7O0U - chains M and ak of the 86 polymer chains in the assembly; structure by electron microscopy, 2.35 A resolution.

== Chain M ==
Name: RC-M
From: Gemmatimonas phototrophica
Chain sequence (367 residues; numbered 1 to 367; the number before each row is that of its first residue):
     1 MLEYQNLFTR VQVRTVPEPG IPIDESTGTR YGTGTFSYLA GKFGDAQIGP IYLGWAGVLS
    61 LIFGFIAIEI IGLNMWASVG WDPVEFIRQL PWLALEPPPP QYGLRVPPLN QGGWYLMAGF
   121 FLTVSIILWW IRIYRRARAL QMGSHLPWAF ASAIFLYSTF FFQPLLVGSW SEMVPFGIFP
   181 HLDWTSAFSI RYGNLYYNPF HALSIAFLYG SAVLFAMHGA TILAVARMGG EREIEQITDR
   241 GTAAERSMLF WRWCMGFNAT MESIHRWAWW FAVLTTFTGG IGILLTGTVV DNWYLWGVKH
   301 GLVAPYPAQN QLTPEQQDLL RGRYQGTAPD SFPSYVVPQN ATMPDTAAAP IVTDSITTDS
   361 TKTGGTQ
Disordered / not traced: 22-35, 338-367
Modified positions: M1 (N-formylmethionine; FME)
Glycans and other covalent adducts: alpha-D-mannopyranose (MAN) linked to S331
Metal / ion sites: Fe ion: H218, E233, H265 (shared with 2 residues of chain L)
Ligand contacts:
  - 0V9 ((19R,22S)-25-amino-22-hydroxy-22-oxido-16-oxo-17,21,23-trioxa-22lambda~5~-phosphapentacosan-19-yl (9Z)-hexadec-9-enoate), molecule 1: L104, F120, T123, V124, I127, F155, F161, F162, L165, L166, G168, L284
  - 0V9, molecule 2: F277, I281, L285, V289
  - bacteriochlorophyll a (BCL), molecule 1: I68, I71, L122, I126, F150, A153, I154, L156, Y157, F160, F176, W184, T185, S186, F188, S189, N194, L195, Y196, H201, S204, I205, L208, Y209, T275, T276, G279, G280, G282, I283
  - bacteriochlorophyll a (BCL), molecule 2: I68, Y157, F160, V174, I178, H181, L182, W184, T185
  - bacteriochlorophyll a (BCL), molecule 3: T185, S186, Y196, Y209
  - bacteriochlorophyll a (BCL), molecule 4: Y196, A202, I205, A206, Y209, G210, V213, F271
  - bacteriopheophytin a (BPH), molecule 1: V58, S60, L61, I62, G64, F65, I68, L122, S125, I126, W129, I133, L146, A149, F150, A153, A272, V273, T276
  - bacteriopheophytin a (BPH), molecule 2: Y209, A212, V213, A216, M217, W251, C254, M255
  - tetramyristoyl-cardiolipin (CD4; (2R,5R,11R,14R)-5,8,11-trihydroxy-5,11-dioxido-17-oxo-2,14-bis(tetradecanoyloxy)-4,6,10,12,16-pentaoxa-5,11-diphosphatriacont-1-yl tetradecanoate), molecule 1: W55, F120, V124, I127, L128, W130, I131, Y134, R135, F162
  - tetramyristoyl-cardiolipin (CD4), molecule 2: R138, G143, S144, H145, W148, A151, S152, F155, R266, W269, W270, V273, F277
  - tetramyristoyl-cardiolipin (CD4), molecule 3: A206, F207, R252, M255, G256, F257, W267, F271
  - spirilloxanthin (CRT): I68, E69, I71, G72, L73, M75, W76, F86, Y115, L116, G119, F120, T123, Y157, F160, F161, W170, M173, V174, P175, F176, G177, I178, H181
  - alpha-D-mannopyranose / alpha-L-rhamnopyranose / V75: T327, A328, P329, D330, P333, S334, Y335
  - menaquinone 8 (MQ8), molecule 1: P83, V84, I87
  - menaquinone 8 (MQ8), molecule 2: V213, L214, M217, H218, T221, S247, M248, W251, M255, F257, N258, A259, T260, M261, I264, W267, F271
  - phosphatidylglycerol (PGW; (1R)-2-{[(S)-{[(2S)-2,3-dihydroxypropyl]oxy}(hydroxy)phosphoryl]oxy}-1-[(hexadecanoyloxy)methyl]ethyl (9Z)-octadec-9-enoate): P199, A202, L203, W296, H300, G301, L302
From the paper describing this entry:
  - post-translational modification sites: S331

== Chain ak ==
Name: LHC domain-containing protein
From: Gemmatimonas phototrophica
UniProtKB: A0A143BHS7 (A0A143BHS7_9BACT); numbering as in UniProt (aligned over 1-71)
Chain sequence (71 residues; each row starts with the number of its first residue):
     1 MHRIWLMYDP RRVMVALVGF LAVLALVIHF VLLSSQRYSW IENGTLGADQ APVGASAPAA
    61 AAEMSPLPPG R
Modified positions: M1 (N-formylmethionine; FME)
Ligand contacts:
  - bacteriochlorophyll a (BCL), molecule 1: V13, A16, L17, F20, I28
  - bacteriochlorophyll a (BCL), molecule 2: V18, L21, A22, A25, H29, L32, Y38, W40
  - bacteriochlorophyll a (BCL), molecule 3: L21, L24, A25, I28, H29, L32, Y38
  - V7N ((2E,4E,6E,10E,12E,14E,16E,18E,20E,22Z,24E,26E,28E)-23-methanoyl-31-methoxy-2,6,10,14,19,27,31-heptamethyl-dotriaconta-2,4,6,10,12,14,16,18,20,22,24,26,28-tridecaenoic acid), molecule 1: M1, R3, I4, M7
  - V7N, molecule 2: M14, L17, F20, L21, L24, V27, I28
  - V7N, molecule 3: A25, L26, H29, F30
From the paper describing this entry:
  - binding site for bacteriochlorophyll a: W40
  - binding site for V7N: R3

== How chain M and chain ak interact ==
Contacting residue pairs (42):
  W55(M) - V15(ak)  hydrophobic
  L59(M) - V15(ak)
  L59(M) - G19(ak)
  I62(M) - A16(ak)
  I62(M) - V23(ak)  hydrophobic
  F63(M) - V23(ak)  hydrophobic
  I66(M) - V23(ak)  hydrophobic
  P99(M) - A62(ak)
  P99(M) - E63(ak)
  P100(M) - E63(ak)
  P100(M) - S65(ak)
  P100(M) - P66(ak)
  P100(M) - P68(ak)
  Q101(M) - A62(ak)  hydrogen bond (side chain-backbone)
  Y102(M) - A61(ak)
  V106(M) - L33(ak)
  V106(M) - S34(ak)
  P107(M) - S34(ak)
  P108(M) - S34(ak)
  L109(M) - S34(ak)  hydrogen bond (backbone-backbone)
  N110(M) - P58(ak)
  Q111(M) - P58(ak)
  Q111(M) - A59(ak)
  Q111(M) - A60(ak)  hydrogen bond (side chain-backbone)
  Q111(M) - A61(ak)  hydrogen bond (side chain-backbone)
  Q111(M) - E63(ak)  hydrogen bond
  G113(M) - S34(ak)
  W114(M) - V31(ak)  hydrophobic
  M117(M) - F30(ak)  hydrophobic
  M117(M) - V31(ak)
  F120(M) - F30(ak)  hydrophobic
  F121(M) - V23(ak)
  F121(M) - L26(ak)  hydrophobic
  F121(M) - V27(ak)  hydrophobic
  V167(M) - L67(ak)
  S169(M) - L67(ak)
  E172(M) - L67(ak)
  Q325(M) - M64(ak)
  Q325(M) - P66(ak)
  T327(M) - M64(ak)
  T327(M) - S65(ak)
  A328(M) - M64(ak)
Interface residues without a listed pair, chain M (31 interface residues in all): V58, G103, G168, S171, G326
Interface residues without a listed pair, chain ak (24 interface residues in all): F20, A22, Q36

== Overview ==
Chain M and chain ak form an interface of 31 and 24 residues respectively; the contacts include 5 hydrogen
bonds. Polar contacts include Q101(M)-A62(ak), Q111(M)-A60(ak) and Q111(M)-A61(ak). From the paper: a binding
site for bacteriochlorophyll a at W40(ak); a binding site for V7N at R3(ak).
Chain M is RC-M and chain ak is LHC domain-containing protein, both from Gemmatimonas phototrophica; the
structure, Cryo-EM structure (model_1a) of the RC-dLH complex from Gemmatimonas phototrophica at 2.4 A, was
determined by electron microscopy together with 7O0V, 7O0W and 7O0X from the same study.
